Entry 2FP1 (X-ray diffraction, 1.55 A resolution); this record covers chains A and B.

[Chain A (and B)]
Name: Chorismate mutase
Source organism: Mycobacterium tuberculosis
Notes: EC 5.4.99.5; chain B of this document is another copy of the same molecule, construct and numbering; everything in this record applies to it too
UniProt: O07746 (O07746_MYCTU); residues 34-199 here = UniProt positions 34-199
Amino-acid sequence (166 residues; each row starts with the number of its first residue):
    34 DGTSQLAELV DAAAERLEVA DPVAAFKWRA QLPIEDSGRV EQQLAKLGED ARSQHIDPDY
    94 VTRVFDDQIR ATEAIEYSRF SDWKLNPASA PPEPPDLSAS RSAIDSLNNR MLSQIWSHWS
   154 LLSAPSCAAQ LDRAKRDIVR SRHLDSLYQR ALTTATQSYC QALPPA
Disordered / not traced: 34 (chain B: 34-35)
Disulfides: Cys160-Cys193
Metal / ion sites: lead (II) ion: Glu41 (shared with Gln38(B), Glu41(B), His151(B) of chain B)

[Interface between chain A and chain B]
Contacting residue pairs (33; chain A residue first):
  Glu68(A) with Lys117(B), salt bridge
  Arg103(A) with Lys117(B), hydrogen bond (side chain-backbone); Leu118(B); Pro120(B)
  Glu106(A) with Lys117(B), salt bridge
  Ala107(A) with Ser114(B), hydrogen bond (backbone-side chain); Lys117(B); Leu118(B), hydrophobic
  Tyr110(A) with Tyr110(B); Phe113(B); Ser114(B); Lys117(B)
  Ser111(A) with Ser114(B)
  Phe113(A) with Tyr110(B)
  Ser114(A) with Ala107(B), hydrogen bond (side chain-backbone); Tyr110(B); Ser111(B)
  Asp115(A) with Arg183(B), salt bridge
  Lys117(A) with Glu68(B), salt bridge; Arg103(B), hydrogen bond (backbone-side chain); Glu106(B), salt bridge; Ala107(B); Tyr110(B)
  Leu118(A) with Ala104(B), hydrophobic; Ala107(B), hydrophobic; Arg183(B); Ala184(B), hydrophobic; Thr187(B), hydrogen bond (backbone-side chain)
  Pro120(A) with Arg103(B)
  Arg183(A) with Asp115(B), salt bridge; Leu118(B)
  Ala184(A) with Leu118(B), hydrophobic
  Thr187(A) with Leu118(B), hydrogen bond (side chain-backbone)
Other interface residues (no listed pair), chain A (17 interface residues in all): Ala104, Leu180
Other interface residues (no listed pair), chain B (20 interface residues in all): Trp61, Pro66, Asn119, Leu180

[Summary]
Chain A and chain B form an interface of 17 and 20 residues respectively, with 6 hydrogen bonds and 6 salt
bridges. Polar contacts include Glu68(A)-Lys117(B), Glu106(A)-Lys117(B) and Asp115(A)-Arg183(B).
Both chains are Chorismate mutase (Mycobacterium tuberculosis). Entry 2FP1 (Secreted Chorismate Mutase from
Mycobacterium tuberculosis) was determined by X-ray diffraction, deposited together with 2FP2.
